PDB entry 3CVH | X-ray diffraction, 2.90 A resolution | chains A and H of the 5 polymer chains in the assembly

Chain A:
Protein: H-2 class I histocompatibility antigen, K-B alpha chain
Organism: Mus musculus
Notes: fragment: sequence database residues 21-295
UniProtKB: P01901 (HA1B_MOUSE); residues 1-274 here correspond to UniProt positions 22-295 (UniProt number = residue number + 21)
Sequence (274 residues; each row starts with the number of its first residue):
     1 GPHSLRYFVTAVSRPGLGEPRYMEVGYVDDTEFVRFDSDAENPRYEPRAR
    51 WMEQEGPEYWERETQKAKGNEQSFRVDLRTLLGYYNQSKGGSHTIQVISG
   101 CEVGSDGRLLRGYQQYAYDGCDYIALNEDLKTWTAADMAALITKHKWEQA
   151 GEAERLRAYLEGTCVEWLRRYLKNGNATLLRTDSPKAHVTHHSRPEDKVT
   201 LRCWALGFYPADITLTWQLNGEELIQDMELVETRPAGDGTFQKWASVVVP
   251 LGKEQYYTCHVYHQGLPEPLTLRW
Cystine bridges: Cys101-Cys164, Cys203-Cys259
UniProt features mapped onto this chain:
  - glycosylation (N-linked (GlcNAc...) asparagine): Asn86, Asn176

Chain H:
Protein: 25-D1.16 heavy chain
Organism: Mus musculus
Sequence (219 residues; numbered 1 to 219; the number before each row is that of its first residue):
     1 VLLQQSGPELVKPGASVKIPCKASGYTFTDYNMDWVKQSHGKSLEWIGDI
    51 NPNNGGTIYNQKFKGKATLTVDKSSSAAYMEVRSLTSEDTAVYYCARKPY
   101 YGNFAWFAYWGQGTLVTVSAAKTTPPSVYPLAPGSAAQTNSMVTLGCLVK
   151 GYFPEPVTVTWNSGSLSSGVHTFPAVLQSDLYTLSSSVTVPSSTWPSETV
   201 TCNVAHPASSTKVDKKIVP
Disordered / not traced: 135-140
Cystine bridges: Cys21-Cys95, Cys147-Cys202

Interface between chain A and chain H:
Pairs across the interface (17):
  Lys68(A) - Gln61(H)
  Gln72(A) - Ile58(H)
  Gln72(A) - Tyr59(H)
  Gln72(A) - Gln61(H)  hydrogen bond
  Ser73(A) - Ile58(H)
  Ser73(A) - Asn103(H)  hydrogen bond
  Val76(A) - Asn54(H)
  Val76(A) - Gly56(H)
  Val76(A) - Thr57(H)
  Arg79(A) - Asn54(H)  hydrogen bond (side chain-backbone)
  Arg79(A) - Gly55(H)
  Arg79(A) - Gly56(H)
  Thr80(A) - Asn54(H)
  Lys146(A) - Tyr101(H)
  Gln149(A) - Tyr100(H)
  Ala150(A) - Tyr100(H)
  Arg155(A) - Phe104(H)
Also at the interface, not in a pair above, chain A (12 interface residues in all): Gln65, Gly69
Also at the interface, not in a pair above, chain H (12 interface residues in all): Asn51

Summary:
The chain A/chain H interface involves 12 residues from each chain, with 3 hydrogen bonds. Polar contacts
include Gln72(A)-Gln61(H), Ser73(A)-Asn103(H) and Arg79(A)-Asn54(H).
Here chain A is H-2 class I histocompatibility antigen, K-B alpha chain and chain H is 25-D1.16 heavy chain,
both from Mus musculus. Entry 3CVH (How TCR-like antibody recognizes MHC-bound peptide) was determined by
X-ray diffraction (same publication as 3CVI).
